3QZ7 - chains A and P of the 3 polymer chains in the assembly; structure by X-ray diffraction, 2.00 A resolution.

Chain A:
Molecule: DNA polymerase IV
Source organism: Sulfolobus solfataricus
Notes: EC 2.7.7.7
UniProtKB: Q97W02 (DPO42_SULSO); residues 1-352 here = UniProt positions 1-352
Sequence (360 residues; row label = number of the first residue in the row):
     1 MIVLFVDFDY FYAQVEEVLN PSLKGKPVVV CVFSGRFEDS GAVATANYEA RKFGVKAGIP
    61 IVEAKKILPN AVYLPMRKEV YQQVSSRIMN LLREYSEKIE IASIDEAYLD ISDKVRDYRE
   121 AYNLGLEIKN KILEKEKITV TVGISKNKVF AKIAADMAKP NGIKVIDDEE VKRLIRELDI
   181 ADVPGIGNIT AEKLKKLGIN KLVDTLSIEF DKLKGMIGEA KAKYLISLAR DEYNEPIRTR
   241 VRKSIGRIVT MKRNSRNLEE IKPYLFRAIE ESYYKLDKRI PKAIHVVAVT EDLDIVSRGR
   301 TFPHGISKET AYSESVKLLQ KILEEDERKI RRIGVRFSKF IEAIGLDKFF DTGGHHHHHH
Disordered / not traced: 342-360
Construct notes: expression tag (353-360)
Bound ions: Ca2+ site 1: Asp-7, Phe-8, Asp-105 (together with 2'-deoxycytidine-5'-triphosphate); Ca2+ site 2: Asp-7, Asp-105, Glu-106 (together with 2'-deoxycytidine-5'-triphosphate); Ca2+ site 3 near Ala-181 (its only coordinating residue here)
Residues lining bound ligands: 2'-deoxycytidine-5'-triphosphate (DCP): Asp-7, Phe-8, Asp-9, Tyr-10, Phe-11, Tyr-12, Ala-44, Thr-45, Tyr-48, Arg-51, Ala-57, Gly-58, Asp-105, Lys-159
Curated features (UniProtKB/Swiss-Prot):
  - active site: Glu-106
  - binding site (Mg(2+)): Asp-7, Asp-105
  - site: Tyr-12 (Substrate discrimination)
What the authors report for this chain:
  - binding site for the 19-nt DNA strand: Gln-82
  - catalytic residues: Asp-105 (citing earlier work)

Chain P:
Molecule: 13-nt DNA strand
Sequence (13 nucleotides; each row starts with the number of its first residue):
     1 GGCACTGATC GGG

Chain A / chain P interface:
Contacting residue pairs (26; chain A residue first):
  Ser-103(A) / DG13(P)  hydrogen bond to the phosphate
  Asp-105(A) / DG13(P)  phosphate contact
  Glu-106(A) / DG13(P)  phosphate contact
  Lys-152(A) / DG12(P)  hydrogen bond to the phosphate
  Lys-152(A) / DG13(P)  salt bridge to the phosphate
  Pro-184(A) / DG12(P)  phosphate contact
  Gly-185(A) / DG11(P)  phosphate contact
  Gly-185(A) / DG12(P)  hydrogen bond to the phosphate
  Ile-186(A) / DG11(P)  phosphate contact
  Ile-186(A) / DG12(P)  phosphate contact
  Gly-187(A) / DG11(P)  hydrogen bond to the phosphate
  Gly-187(A) / DG12(P)  phosphate contact
  Asn-188(A) / DG11(P)  phosphate contact
  Ile-189(A) / DC10(P)  phosphate contact
  Ile-189(A) / DG11(P)  hydrogen bond to the phosphate
  Thr-190(A) / DC10(P)  hydrogen bond to the phosphate
  Thr-190(A) / DG11(P)  hydrogen bond to the phosphate
  Lys-221(A) / DG11(P)  sugar contact
  His-285(A) / DG7(P)  salt bridge to the phosphate
  Val-296(A) / DA8(P)  phosphate contact
  Ser-297(A) / DG7(P)  sugar contact
  Ser-297(A) / DA8(P)  hydrogen bond to the phosphate
  Arg-298(A) / DG7(P)  hydrogen bond to the phosphate
  Arg-298(A) / DA8(P)  salt bridge to the phosphate
  Gly-299(A) / DG7(P)  hydrogen bond to the phosphate
  Lys-339(A) / DT6(P)  salt bridge to the phosphate
Other interface residues (no listed pair), chain A (23 interface residues in all): Ile-104, Val-183, Asp-294, Ile-295, Thr-301
Other interface residues (no listed pair), chain P (8 interface residues in all): DT9

Overview:
23 residues of chain A face 8 of chain P across their interface; the contacts include 10 hydrogen bonds and 4
salt bridges. Among the polar pairs are Ser-103(A)/DG13(P), Lys-152(A)/DG12(P) and Gly-185(A)/DG12(P). Chain A
binds 2'-deoxycytidine-5'-triphosphate. From the paper: the catalytic residue Asp-105(A); a binding site for
the 19-nt DNA strand at Gln-82(A).
Here chain A is DNA polymerase IV (Sulfolobus solfataricus) and chain P is a 13-nt DNA strand. Entry 3QZ7 (T-3
ternary complex of Dpo4) was determined by X-ray diffraction together with 3QZ8 from the same study.
